Entry 6AH8 (X-ray diffraction, 2.61 A resolution); this record covers chains A and C of the 4 polymer chains in the assembly.

== Chain A (and C) ==
Name: Xaa-Pro dipeptidase
Source organism: Pseudoalteromonas lipolytica
Notes: EC 3.4.13.9; chain C of this document is another copy of the same molecule, construct and numbering; everything in this record applies to it too
UniProtKB: A0A1I7CHQ2 (A0A1I7CHQ2_9GAMM); numbering as in UniProt (aligned over 1-440)
Sequence (448 residues; numbered 1 to 448; the number before each row is that of its first residue):
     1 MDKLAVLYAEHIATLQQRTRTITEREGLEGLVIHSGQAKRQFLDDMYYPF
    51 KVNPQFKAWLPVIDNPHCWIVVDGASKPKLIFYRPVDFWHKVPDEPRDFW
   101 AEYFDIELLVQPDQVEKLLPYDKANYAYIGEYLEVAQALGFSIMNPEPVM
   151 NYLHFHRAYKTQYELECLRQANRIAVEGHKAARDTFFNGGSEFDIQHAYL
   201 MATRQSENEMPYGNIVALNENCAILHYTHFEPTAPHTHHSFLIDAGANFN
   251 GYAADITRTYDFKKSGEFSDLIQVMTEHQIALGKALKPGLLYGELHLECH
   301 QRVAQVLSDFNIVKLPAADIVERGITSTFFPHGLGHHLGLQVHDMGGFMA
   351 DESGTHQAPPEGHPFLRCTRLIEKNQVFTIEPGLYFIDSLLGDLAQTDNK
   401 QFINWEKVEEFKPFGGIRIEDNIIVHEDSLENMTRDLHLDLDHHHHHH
Unresolved in the structure: 1, 441-448
Sequence notes: expression tag (441-448)
Ion coordination: Mn2+ site 1: D244, D255, E420; Mn2+ site 2: D255, H336, E381, E420
From the paper describing this entry:
  - mutagenesis - D45W (11.4-fold): increased catalytic activity on paraoxon
  - mutagenesis - Y292F/L366F (1.5-fold): increased catalytic activity (paraoxonase activity)
  - mutagenesis - D45W/H226G: decreased catalytic activity on Gly-Pro (from molecular simulation)
  - mutagenesis - D45W/H226G: decreased stability
  - mutagenesis - H226G/H332P: decreased catalytic activity (paraoxonase activity)
  - mutagenesis - D45W/H226G: increased catalytic activity on phoxim
  - mutagenesis - D45W/H226G: increased catalytic activity on trizaophos

== Interface between chain A and chain C ==
Pairs across the interface (11; chain A residue first):
  D2(A) - Q162(C)
  K3(A) - Q162(C)
  V6(A) - L7(C)  hydrophobic
  V6(A) - E10(C)
  V6(A) - Q162(C)
  L7(A) - V6(C)  hydrophobic
  L7(A) - L7(C)  hydrophobic
  E10(A) - V6(C)
  Q162(A) - D2(C)
  Q162(A) - K3(C)
  H438(A) - H438(C)  hydrogen bond
Other interface residues (no listed pair), chain A (8 interface residues in all): R169
Other interface residues (no listed pair), chain C (8 interface residues in all): R169

== Summary ==
The chain A/chain C interface involves 8 residues from each chain, with 1 hydrogen bond. Its one
hydrogen-bonded contact is H438(A)-H438(C). D244(A), D255(A) and E420(A) coordinate Mn2+ site 1. From the
paper: D45W of chain A increases catalytic activity on paraoxon; Y292F/L366F of chain A increase catalytic
activity (paraoxonase activity); 4 substitutions were tested in all.
Both chains are Xaa-Pro dipeptidase (Pseudoalteromonas lipolytica). Entry 6AH8 (Marine bacterial prolidase
with promiscuous organophosphorus hydrolase activity) was determined by X-ray diffraction (same publication as
6AH7).
